PDB entry 2H35 | solution NMR | chains A and B of the 4 polymer chains in the assembly

# Chain A
Molecule: Hemoglobin alpha subunit
Organism: Homo sapiens
UniProt: P69905 (HBA_HUMAN); residue numbers follow UniProt; this construct covers 1-141
Amino-acid sequence (141 residues; numbered 1 to 141; the number before each row is that of its first residue):
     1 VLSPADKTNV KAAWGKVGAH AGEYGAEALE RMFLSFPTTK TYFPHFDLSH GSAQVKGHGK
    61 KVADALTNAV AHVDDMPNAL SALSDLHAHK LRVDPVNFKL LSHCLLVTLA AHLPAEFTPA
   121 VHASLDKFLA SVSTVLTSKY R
Swiss-Prot annotation at these positions:
  - site: K61 (Not glycated)
  - natural variant: D6 (A6D: In J-Toronto; this construct carries the variant), A13 (A13D: In J-Paris 1/J-Aljezur), E27 (A27E: In Shenyang; this construct carries the variant), K61 (K61N: In Zambia; deletion: In Clinic), D64 (A64D: In Pontoise; this construct carries the variant), D75 (D75A: In Lille; D75G: In Chapel Hill; D75N: In G-Pest), A111 (A111D: In Petah Tikva)
Residues lining bound ligands: heme (HEM): M32, H45, H58, K61, V62, A65, L83, L86, H87, L91, V93, N97, F98, L101, L129, V132, L136

# Chain B
Molecule: Hemoglobin beta subunit
Organism: Homo sapiens
UniProt: P68871 (HBB_HUMAN); residues 1-146 here = UniProt positions 1-146
Amino-acid sequence (146 residues; numbered 1 to 146; the number before each row is that of its first residue):
     1 VHLTPEEKSA VTALWGKVNV DEVGGEALGR LLVVYPWTQR FFESFGDLST PDAVMGNPKV
    61 KAHGKKVLGA FSDGLAHLDN LKGTFATLSE LHCDKLHVDP ENFRLLGNVL VCVLAHHFGK
   121 EFTPPVQAAY QKVVAGVANA LAHKYH
Swiss-Prot annotation at these positions:
  - natural variant: L3 (H3L: In Graz; this construct carries the variant), E7 (E7A: In G-Makassar; E7K: In Hb C; E7Q: In Machida; E7V: In SKCA), K8 (E8K: In G-Siriraj; this construct carries the variant), V11 (A11V: In Iraq-Halabja; this construct carries the variant), G16 (W16G: In Randwick; this construct carries the variant), V23 (E23V: In D-Granada; this construct carries the variant), G24 (V24G: In Miyashiro; this construct carries the variant), G25 (G25D: In Moscva; G25R: In Riverdale-Bronx; G25V: In Savannah), L32 (L32P: In Yokohama), V33 (L33V: In Muscat; this construct carries the variant), R40 (Q40R: In Tianshui; this construct carries the variant), F42 (F42Y: In Mequon; deletion: In Bruxelles), 11 further natural variant entries in UniProt
Residues lining bound ligands: heme (HEM): L31, T38, F41, F42, H63, K66, V67, A70, F71, L88, L91, H92, L96, V98, N102, F103, L106, V137, L141

# Interface between chain A and chain B
Residue-residue contacts - 26 pairs, chain A then chain B:
  E27(A) - F122(B)
  R31(A) - Q127(B)
  R31(A) - Q131(B)
  L34(A) - P124(B)
  L34(A) - A128(B)
  H103(A) - Y35(B)
  H103(A) - N108(B)
  L106(A) - C112(B)
  V107(A) - V111(B)
  V107(A) - C112(B)
  V107(A) - A115(B)
  A110(A) - A115(B)
  A110(A) - H116(B)
  A111(A) - A115(B)
  P114(A) - H116(B)
  F117(A) - R30(B)
  P119(A) - V33(B)
  P119(A) - P51(B)
  P119(A) - D52(B)
  A120(A) - V33(B)
  H122(A) - R30(B)
  H122(A) - V33(B)
  H122(A) - V34(B)
  A123(A) - V33(B)
  D126(A) - V34(B)
  D126(A) - Y35(B)
Also at the interface, not in a pair above, chain A (16 interface residues in all): S35
Also at the interface, not in a pair above, chain B (18 interface residues in all): V109, G119

# In short
Chain A and chain B form an interface of 16 and 18 residues respectively. Ligands of chain A: heme. Chain B
binds heme.
Chain A is Hemoglobin alpha subunit and chain B is Hemoglobin beta subunit, both from Homo sapiens; the
structure, Solution structure of Human normal adult hemoglobin, was determined by solution NMR.
